Entry 2ARO (X-ray diffraction, 2.10 A resolution); this record covers chains A and H of the 8 polymer chains in the assembly.

Chain A:
Molecule: Histone H2A-IV
Organism: Gallus gallus
Reference sequence: P02263 (H2A4_CHICK); numbering as in UniProt (aligned over 0-128)
Amino-acid sequence (129 residues; numbered 0 to 128; the number before each row is that of its first residue; numbering starts at 0):
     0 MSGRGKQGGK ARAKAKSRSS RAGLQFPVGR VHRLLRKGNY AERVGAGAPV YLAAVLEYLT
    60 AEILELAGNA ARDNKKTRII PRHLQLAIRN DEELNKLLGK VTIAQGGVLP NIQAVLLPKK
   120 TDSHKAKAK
Unresolved in the structure: 0-12, 119-128
UniProt features mapped onto this chain:
  - modified residue (N6-(2-hydroxyisobutyryl)lysine): K75, K119

Chain H:
Molecule: Histone H4-VI
Organism: Gallus gallus
Reference sequence: P62801 (H4_CHICK); residues 0-102 here correspond to UniProt positions 1-103 (UniProt number = residue number + 1)
Amino-acid sequence (103 residues; row label = number of the first residue in the row; numbering starts at 0):
     0 MSGRGKGGKG LGKGGAKRHR KVLRDNIQGI TKPAIRRLAR RGGVKRISGL IYEETRGVLK
    60 VFLENVIRDA VTYTEHAKRK TVTAMDVVYA LKRQGRTLYG FGG
Unresolved in the structure: 0-18
UniProt features mapped onto this chain:
  - DNA-binding region: K16 to K20
  - modified residue: S1 (N-acetylserine), R3 (Asymmetric dimethylarginine), K5 (N6-(2-hydroxyisobutyryl)lysine), K8 (N6-(2-hydroxyisobutyryl)lysine), K12 (N6-(2-hydroxyisobutyryl)lysine), K16 (N6-(2-hydroxyisobutyryl)lysine), K20 (N6,N6,N6-trimethyllysine), K31 (N6-(2-hydroxyisobutyryl)lysine), K44 (N6-(2-hydroxyisobutyryl)lysine), S47 (Phosphoserine), Y51 (Phosphotyrosine), K59 (N6-(2-hydroxyisobutyryl)lysine), K77 (N6-(2-hydroxyisobutyryl)lysine), K79 (N6-(2-hydroxyisobutyryl)lysine), Y88 (Phosphotyrosine), K91 (N6-(2-hydroxyisobutyryl)lysine)
  - cross-link (Glycyl lysine isopeptide (Lys-Gly)): K31 (interchain with G-Cter in UFM1), K91 (interchain with G-Cter in ubiquitin)

Interface between chain A and chain H:
Pairs across the interface (16):
  L97(A) with Y98(H)
  K99(A) with G94(H); R95(H); T96(H), hydrogen bond (backbone-backbone)
  V100(A) with T96(H); Y98(H), hydrophobic
  T101(A) with R95(H), hydrogen bond; T96(H), hydrogen bond (backbone-backbone); L97(H); Y98(H), hydrogen bond (backbone-backbone)
  I102(A) with Y98(H), hydrophobic
  A103(A) with Y98(H), hydrogen bond (backbone-backbone); F100(H), hydrophobic
  V107(A) with R40(H)
  L115(A) with G42(H); K44(H), hydrogen bond (backbone-side chain)

Overview:
The interface between chain A and chain H involves 8 residues on one side and 9 on the other, with 6 hydrogen
bonds. Among the polar pairs are T101(A)-R95(H), L115(A)-K44(H) and K99(A)-T96(H). From UniProt: a DNA-binding
region on chain H.
Chain A is Histone H2A-IV and chain H is Histone H4-VI, both from Gallus gallus; the structure, Crystal
Structure Of The Native Histone Octamer To 2.1 Angstrom Resolution, Crystalised In The Presence Of ..., was
determined by X-ray diffraction.
